Entry 3BE6 (X-ray diffraction, 1.82 A resolution); this record covers chains A and B.

# Chain A (and B)
Molecule: Putative iron compound-binding protein of ABC transporter family
From: Escherichia coli O157:H7 EDL933
Notes: fragment: FitE without N-terminal signal sequence: Residues 19-315; chain B of this document is another copy of the same molecule, construct and numbering; everything in this record applies to it too
UniProt: Q8XBR1 (Q8XBR1_ECO57); residues 19-315 here = UniProt positions 19-315
Sequence (297 residues; numbered 19 to 315; the number before each row is that of its first residue):
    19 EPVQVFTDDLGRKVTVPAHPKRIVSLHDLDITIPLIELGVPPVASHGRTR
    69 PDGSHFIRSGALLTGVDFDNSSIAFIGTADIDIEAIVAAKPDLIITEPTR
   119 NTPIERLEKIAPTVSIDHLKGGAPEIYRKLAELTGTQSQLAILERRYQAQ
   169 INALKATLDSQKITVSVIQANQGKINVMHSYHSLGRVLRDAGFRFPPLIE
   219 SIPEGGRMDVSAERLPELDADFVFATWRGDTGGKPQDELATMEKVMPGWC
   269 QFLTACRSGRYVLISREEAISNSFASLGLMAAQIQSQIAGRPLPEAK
Not modelled in the structure: 313-315 (chain B: 19-20, 313-315)
Disulfides: Cys268-Cys274
Modified positions: Mse196, Mse226, Mse260, Mse264, Mse298 (selenomethionine; parent Met)
From the paper describing this entry:
  - conformationally variable residues (side-chain flip): Cys274
  - binding site for chloride ion: Arg76, Arg246, Arg284
  - contacts within the chain: Cys268-Cys274
  - self-association interface (contacts with another copy of this molecule); pairs are residue here / residue on that copy: Asp87-Arg163 (salt bridge)

# How chain A and chain B interact
Contacting residue pairs - 92 pairs, chain A then chain B:
  Ala79(A) - Arg163(B)
  Ala79(A) - Arg164(B)
  Ala79(A) - Ala167(B)
  Leu80(A) - Arg164(B)  hydrogen bond (backbone-side chain)
  Leu80(A) - Ala167(B)  hydrophobic
  Leu81(A) - Arg164(B)  hydrogen bond (backbone-side chain)
  Thr82(A) - Ile160(B)
  Thr82(A) - Arg164(B)
  Gly83(A) - Ile160(B)
  Gly83(A) - Arg163(B)
  Gly83(A) - Arg164(B)
  Val84(A) - Ile160(B)  hydrophobic
  Asp85(A) - Arg163(B)  salt bridge
  Asp87(A) - Arg163(B)  salt bridge
  Asn88(A) - Ile160(B)
  Asn88(A) - Arg163(B)
  Ile160(A) - Thr82(B)
  Ile160(A) - Gly83(B)
  Ile160(A) - Val84(B)  hydrophobic
  Ile160(A) - Asn88(B)
  Arg163(A) - Ala79(B)
  Arg163(A) - Gly83(B)
  Arg163(A) - Asp85(B)  salt bridge
  Arg163(A) - Asp87(B)  salt bridge
  Arg163(A) - Asn88(B)
  Arg164(A) - Ala79(B)
  Arg164(A) - Leu80(B)  hydrogen bond (side chain-backbone)
  Arg164(A) - Leu81(B)  hydrogen bond (side chain-backbone)
  Arg164(A) - Thr82(B)
  Arg164(A) - Gly83(B)
  Arg164(A) - Ala293(B)
  Ala167(A) - Ala79(B)
  Ala167(A) - Leu80(B)  hydrophobic
  Ala174(A) - Lys252(B)
  Thr175(A) - Trp245(B)
  Thr175(A) - Lys252(B)
  Thr175(A) - Pro253(B)
  Phe240(A) - Arg309(B)
  Trp245(A) - Thr175(B)
  Trp245(A) - Gln303(B)
  Lys252(A) - Ala174(B)
  Lys252(A) - Thr175(B)
  Pro253(A) - Thr175(B)
  Pro253(A) - Ala307(B)
  Arg275(A) - Pro312(B)
  Gly277(A) - Arg309(B)  hydrogen bond (backbone-side chain)
  Gly277(A) - Leu311(B)
  Gly277(A) - Pro312(B)
  Arg278(A) - Arg309(B)
  Tyr279(A) - Gly308(B)
  Tyr279(A) - Arg309(B)
  Tyr279(A) - Pro310(B)
  Val280(A) - Gly308(B)
  Val280(A) - Arg309(B)
  Leu281(A) - Ser304(B)
  Leu281(A) - Gly308(B)  hydrogen bond (backbone-backbone)
  Ile282(A) - Ser304(B)
  Ser283(A) - Gln303(B)
  Ala293(A) - Arg164(B)
  Gly296(A) - Leu297(B)
  Leu297(A) - Gly296(B)
  Leu297(A) - Ala300(B)  hydrophobic
  Ala300(A) - Leu297(B)  hydrophobic
  Ala300(A) - Gln301(B)
  Gln301(A) - Ala300(B)
  Gln301(A) - Ser304(B)  hydrogen bond
  Gln303(A) - Trp245(B)
  Gln303(A) - Ser283(B)
  Ser304(A) - Leu281(B)
  Ser304(A) - Gln301(B)  hydrogen bond
  Ser304(A) - Gln305(B)  hydrogen bond
  Gln305(A) - Ser304(B)  hydrogen bond
  Gln305(A) - Gln305(B)
  Gln305(A) - Arg309(B)  hydrogen bond
  Ala307(A) - Pro253(B)
  Gly308(A) - Tyr279(B)
  Gly308(A) - Val280(B)
  Gly308(A) - Leu281(B)  hydrogen bond (backbone-backbone)
  Arg309(A) - Phe240(B)
  Arg309(A) - Gly277(B)  hydrogen bond (side chain-backbone)
  Arg309(A) - Arg278(B)
  Arg309(A) - Tyr279(B)
  Arg309(A) - Val280(B)
  Arg309(A) - Gln305(B)  hydrogen bond
  Arg309(A) - Arg309(B)
  Arg309(A) - Leu311(B)
  Pro310(A) - Tyr279(B)
  Leu311(A) - Gly277(B)
  Leu311(A) - Arg309(B)
  Leu311(A) - Leu311(B)  hydrophobic
  Pro312(A) - Arg275(B)
  Pro312(A) - Gly277(B)
Also at the interface, not in a pair above, chain A (45 interface residues in all): Gln168, Ala171, Gly251, Leu257
Also at the interface, not in a pair above, chain B (46 interface residues in all): Gln168, Ala171, Leu176, Leu257, Ile282, Glu286

# Summary
Chain A and chain B form an interface of 45 and 46 residues respectively, with 14 hydrogen bonds and 4 salt
bridges. Polar contacts include Asp85(A)-Arg163(B), Asp87(A)-Arg163(B) and Leu80(A)-Arg164(B). The paper
reports a binding site for chloride ion at Arg76(A), Arg246(A) and Arg284(A); conformational variability at
Cys274(A).
Both chains are Putative iron compound-binding protein of ABC transporter family (Escherichia coli O157:H7
EDL933). Entry 3BE6 (Crystal structure of FitE (crystal form 2), a group III periplasmic siderophore binding
protein) was determined by X-ray diffraction.
